PDB entry 4C3I | X-ray diffraction, 3.00 A resolution | chains C and K of the 14 polymer chains in the assembly

# Chain C
Molecule: DNA-directed RNA polymerases I and III subunit RPAC1
Source organism: Saccharomyces cerevisiae
UniProt: P07703 (RPAC1_YEAST); residue numbers follow UniProt; this construct covers 1-335
Sequence (335 residues; row label = number of the first residue in the row):
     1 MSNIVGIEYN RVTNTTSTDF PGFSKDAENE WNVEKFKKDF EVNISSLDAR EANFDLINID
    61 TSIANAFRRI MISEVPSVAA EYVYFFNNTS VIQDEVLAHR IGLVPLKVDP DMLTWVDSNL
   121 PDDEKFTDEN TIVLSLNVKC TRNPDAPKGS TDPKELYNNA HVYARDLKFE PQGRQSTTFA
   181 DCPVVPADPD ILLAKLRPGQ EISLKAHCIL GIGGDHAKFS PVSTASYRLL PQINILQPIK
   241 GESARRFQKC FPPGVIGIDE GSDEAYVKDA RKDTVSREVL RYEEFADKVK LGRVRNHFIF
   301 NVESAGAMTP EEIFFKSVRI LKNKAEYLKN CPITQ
Unresolved in the structure: 1-29, 148-149
Swiss-Prot annotation at these positions:
  - modified residue: Ser2 (N-acetylserine), Ser17 (Phosphoserine)

# Chain K
Molecule: DNA-directed RNA polymerases I and III subunit RPAC2
Source organism: Saccharomyces cerevisiae
UniProt: P28000 (RPAC2_YEAST); residues 1-142 here = UniProt positions 1-142
Sequence (142 residues; numbered 1 to 142; the number before each row is that of its first residue):
     1 MTEDIEQKKT ATEVTPQEPK HIQEEEEQDV DMTGDEEQEE EPDREKIKLL TQATSEDGTS
    61 ASFQIVEEDH TLGNALRYVI MKNPDVEFCG YSIPHPSENL LNIRIQTYGE TTAVDALQKG
   121 LKDLMDLCDV VESKFTEKIK SM
Unresolved in the structure: 1-39
Swiss-Prot annotation at these positions:
  - modified residue (Phosphothreonine): Thr15, Thr33
  - cross-link: Lys134 (Glycyl lysine isopeptide (Lys-Gly) (interchain with G-Cter in ubiquitin))

# Chain C / chain K interface
Pairs across the interface - 76 pairs, chain C then chain K:
  Trp31(C) - Tyr78(K)
  Trp31(C) - Lys82(K)
  Trp31(C) - Leu127(K)  hydrophobic
  Val33(C) - Asp123(K)
  Val33(C) - Asp126(K)
  Val33(C) - Leu127(K)
  Phe36(C) - Leu127(K)  hydrophobic
  Phe36(C) - Val130(K)  hydrophobic
  Lys37(C) - Val130(K)
  Lys37(C) - Lys134(K)
  Phe40(C) - Val131(K)  hydrophobic
  Phe40(C) - Lys134(K)  hydrogen bond (backbone-side chain)
  Glu41(C) - Lys134(K)  salt bridge
  Val42(C) - Lys134(K)
  Val42(C) - Phe135(K)  hydrophobic
  Val42(C) - Lys138(K)  hydrogen bond (backbone-side chain)
  Asn43(C) - Lys138(K)
  Ile44(C) - Lys138(K)
  Ile44(C) - Ile139(K)
  Ile44(C) - Met142(K)  hydrophobic
  Leu47(C) - Met142(K)  hydrophobic
  Phe54(C) - Phe135(K)  hydrophobic
  Ile59(C) - Val131(K)  hydrophobic
  Asp60(C) - Tyr78(K)
  Ser62(C) - Asn74(K)
  Ser62(C) - Ala75(K)
  Ser62(C) - Tyr78(K)
  Ile63(C) - Ala75(K)  hydrophobic
  Ile63(C) - Tyr78(K)  hydrophobic
  Ile63(C) - Leu127(K)  hydrophobic
  Ala66(C) - Thr71(K)
  Phe67(C) - Val131(K)  hydrophobic
  Arg69(C) - Asp69(K)  salt bridge
  Arg69(C) - His70(K)
  Arg69(C) - Thr71(K)  hydrogen bond
  Ile70(C) - Thr71(K)
  Glu74(C) - Thr71(K)
  Phe314(C) - Phe135(K)  hydrophobic
  Phe315(C) - Glu132(K)
  Phe315(C) - Phe135(K)  hydrophobic
  Phe315(C) - Thr136(K)
  Phe315(C) - Ile139(K)  hydrophobic
  Val318(C) - Cys128(K)
  Arg319(C) - Glu132(K)  salt bridge
  Leu321(C) - Leu124(K)  hydrophobic
  Leu321(C) - Cys128(K)  hydrophobic
  Lys322(C) - Met125(K)
  Lys322(C) - Cys128(K)
  Lys322(C) - Asp129(K)  salt bridge
  Lys324(C) - Glu68(K)  salt bridge
  Lys324(C) - Leu72(K)
  Ala325(C) - Leu121(K)
  Glu326(C) - Met125(K)
  Tyr327(C) - Asp43(K)
  Tyr327(C) - Lys46(K)
  Leu328(C) - Ile47(K)  hydrophobic
  Leu328(C) - Ile65(K)  hydrophobic
  Leu328(C) - Leu72(K)  hydrophobic
  Leu328(C) - Leu121(K)  hydrophobic
  Lys329(C) - Leu121(K)
  Lys329(C) - Lys122(K)
  Lys329(C) - Met125(K)
  Cys331(C) - Asp43(K)  hydrogen bond (side chain-backbone)
  Cys331(C) - Ile47(K)  hydrophobic
  Pro332(C) - Pro42(K)  hydrophobic
  Pro332(C) - Asp43(K)
  Pro332(C) - Ile47(K)
  Ile333(C) - Leu49(K)  hydrophobic
  Ile333(C) - Val114(K)  hydrophobic
  Ile333(C) - Gln118(K)
  Thr334(C) - Arg44(K)  hydrogen bond (side chain-backbone)
  Thr334(C) - Ile47(K)  hydrogen bond (side chain-backbone)
  Thr334(C) - Lys48(K)
  Thr334(C) - Leu49(K)  hydrogen bond (backbone-backbone)
  Gln335(C) - Leu49(K)
  Gln335(C) - Thr51(K)
Other interface residues (no listed pair), chain C (38 interface residues in all): Glu311
Other interface residues (no listed pair), chain K (41 interface residues in all): Leu50, Phe63, Glu67

# Summary
38 residues of chain C face 41 of chain K across their interface; the contacts include 7 hydrogen bonds and 5
salt bridges. Among the polar pairs are Glu41(C)-Lys134(K), Arg69(C)-Asp69(K) and Arg319(C)-Glu132(K).
Chain C is DNA-directed RNA polymerases I and III subunit RPAC1 and chain K is DNA-directed RNA polymerases I
and III subunit RPAC2, both from Saccharomyces cerevisiae; the structure, Structure of 14-subunit RNA
polymerase I at 3.0 A resolution, crystal form C2-100, was determined by X-ray diffraction (same publication
as 4C3H and 4C3J).
